PDB entry 4YL0 | X-ray diffraction, 1.52 A resolution | chain A

Chain A:
Protein: Prostaglandin E synthase
Organism: Homo sapiens
Notes: EC 5.3.99.3
UniProtKB: O14684 (PTGES_HUMAN); numbering as in UniProt (aligned over 5-152)
Amino-acid sequence (148 residues; each row starts with the number of its first residue):
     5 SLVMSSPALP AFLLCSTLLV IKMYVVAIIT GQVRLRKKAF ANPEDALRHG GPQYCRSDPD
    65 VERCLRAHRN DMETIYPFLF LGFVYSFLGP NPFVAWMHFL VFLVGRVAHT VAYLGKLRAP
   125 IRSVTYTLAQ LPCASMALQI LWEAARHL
Modified positions: Cys59 (S-hydroxycysteine; CSO)
Swiss-Prot annotation at these positions:
  - binding site (glutathione): Arg38, Arg73 to Glu77, His113, Tyr117, Arg126 to Tyr130
  - site (Essential for protaglandin-E synthase activity): Asp49, Arg126
  - mutagenesis: Gln36 (Q36E: Keeps about 40-50% of prostaglandin-E synthase activity), Asp49 (D49A: Loss of prostaglandin-E synthase activity; D49N: Loss of prostaglandin-E synthase activity), Glu66 (E66A: Reduces protaglandin-E synthase activity by 50%), Arg67 (R67A: Loss of prostaglandin-E synthase activity), Arg70 (R70A: Slightly reduced protaglandin-E synthase activity; R70S: No effect on protaglandin-E synthase activity), His72 (H72A: Reduces protaglandin-E synthase activity by 70%), Arg73 (R73A: Retains partial of protaglandin-E synthase activity; R73L: Loss of protaglandin-E synthase activity), Arg110 (R110A/S: Loss of protaglandin-E synthase activity; R110T: Retains 17.8% of protaglandin-E synthase activity), Thr114 (T114V: Retains 21.3% activity of protaglandin-E synthase activity), Tyr117 (Y117A: Loss of protaglandin-E synthase activity; Y117F: No effect on protaglandin-E synthase activity), Arg126 (R126A/L: Loss of prostaglandin-E synthase activity; R126K: Loss of prostaglandin-E synthase activity. Transforms prostaglandin-E synthase activity to prostaglandin-F(2alpha)synthase activity ...), Ser127 (S127A: No effect on protaglandin-E synthase activity), 2 further mutagenesis entries in UniProt
Residues lining bound ligands:
  - 4DZ (2-(9-chloro-1H-phenanthro[9,10-d]imidazol-2-yl)benzene-1,3-dicarbonitrile): Gly35, Arg38, Leu39, Phe44, Asp49, Arg52, His53, Ala123, Pro124, Arg126, Ser127, Val128, Thr131
  - glutathione (GSH): Ala31, Thr34, Gly35, Arg38, Leu69, Arg70, His72, Arg73, Asn74, Glu77, His113, Tyr117, Arg126, Ser127, Tyr130

Overview:
Ligands of chain A: compound 4DZ and glutathione. Curated annotation (UniProt) lists 13 glutathione-binding
residues and 14 mutagenesis sites.
Chain A is Prostaglandin E synthase (Homo sapiens); the structure, Crystal Structures of mPGES-1 Inhibitor
Complexes, was determined by X-ray diffraction (same publication as 4YK5, 4YL3 and 4YL1).
